Entry 5NVA (X-ray diffraction, 2.26 A resolution); this record covers chain A.

[Chain A]
Molecule: Putative sodium:solute symporter
Organism: Proteus mirabilis (strain HI4320)
UniProt: B4EZY7 (B4EZY7_PROMH); residue numbers follow UniProt; this construct covers 1-496
Chain sequence (496 residues; row label = number of the first residue in the row):
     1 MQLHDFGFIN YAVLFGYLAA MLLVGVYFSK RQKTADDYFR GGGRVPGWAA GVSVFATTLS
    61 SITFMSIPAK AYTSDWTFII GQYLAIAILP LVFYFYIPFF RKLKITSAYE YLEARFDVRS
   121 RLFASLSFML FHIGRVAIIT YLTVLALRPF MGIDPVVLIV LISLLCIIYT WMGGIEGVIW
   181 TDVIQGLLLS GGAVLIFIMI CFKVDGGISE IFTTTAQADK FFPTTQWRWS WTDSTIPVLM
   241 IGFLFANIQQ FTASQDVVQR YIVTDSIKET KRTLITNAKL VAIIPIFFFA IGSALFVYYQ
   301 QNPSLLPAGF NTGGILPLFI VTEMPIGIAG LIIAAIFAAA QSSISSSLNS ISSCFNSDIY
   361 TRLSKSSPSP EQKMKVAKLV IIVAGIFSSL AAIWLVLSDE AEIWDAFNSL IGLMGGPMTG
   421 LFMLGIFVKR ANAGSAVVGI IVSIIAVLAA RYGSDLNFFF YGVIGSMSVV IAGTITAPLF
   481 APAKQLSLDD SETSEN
Not modelled in the structure: 1-4, 399-408, 487-496
Ion coordination: Na+ site 1: A56, L59, A339, S342, S343; Na+ site 2: D182, S342, S345, S346
Ligand contacts: N-acetyl-beta-neuraminic acid (SLB): F55, T58, L59, S60, I62, T63, G81, Q82, R135, F243, N247, Q250, V281, P285
Curated features (UniProtKB/Swiss-Prot):
  - binding site (Na(+)): A56, L59, D182, A339, S342, S343, S345, S346
  - binding site (N-acetyl-alpha-neuraminate): T58, S60, T63, Q82, R135
  - mutagenesis: T58 (T58A: 2-fold increase in Neu5Ac transport), S60 (S60A: Abolishes Neu5Ac transport), T63 (T63A: Abolishes Neu5Ac transport), Q82 (Q82D: Abolishes Neu5Ac transport), R135 (R135E: Abolishes Neu5Ac transport), D182 (D182A: Abolishes Neu5Ac transport), S342 (S342A: Abolishes Neu5Ac transport), S343 (S343A: Abolishes Neu5Ac transport), S345 (S345A: Reduces Neu5Ac transport), S346 (S346A: Slightly increases Neu5Ac transport)

[Overview]
Bound to chain A: N-acetyl-beta-neuraminic acid. The Na+ site 1 is built by A56, L59, A339, S342 and S343.
D182, S342, S345 and S346 form the Na+ site 2. From UniProt: 8 Na+-binding residues, 5
N-acetyl-alpha-neuraminate-binding residues and 10 mutagenesis sites.
Chain A is Putative sodium:solute symporter (Proteus mirabilis (strain HI4320)); the structure,
Substrate-bound outward-open state of a Na+-coupled sialic acid symporter reveals a novel Na+-site, was
determined by X-ray diffraction together with 5NV9 from the same study.
